8HDR - chains y and z of the 54 polymer chains in the assembly; structure by electron microscopy, 3.66 A resolution.

== Chain y (and z) ==
Protein: pam3 tube protein
Organism: uncultured cyanophage
Notes: chain z of this document is another copy of the same molecule, construct and numbering; everything in this record applies to it too
Sequence (142 residues; each row starts with the number of its first residue):
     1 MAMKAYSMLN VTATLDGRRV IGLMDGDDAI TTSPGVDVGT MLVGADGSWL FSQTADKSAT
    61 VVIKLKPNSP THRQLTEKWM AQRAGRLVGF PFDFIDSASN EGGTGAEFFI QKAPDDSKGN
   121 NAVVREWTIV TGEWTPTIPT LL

== Chain y / chain z interface ==
Pairs across the interface - 61 pairs, chain y then chain z:
  A55(y) - A45(z)
  A55(y) - D46(z)
  A55(y) - G47(z)
  D56(y) - V43(z)
  D56(y) - G44(z)
  S58(y) - V43(z)
  N68(y) - M3(z)
  N68(y) - L142(z)
  P70(y) - L142(z)  hydrophobic
  H72(y) - E101(z)  salt bridge
  R73(y) - P139(z)  hydrogen bond (side chain-backbone)
  R73(y) - T140(z)
  R73(y) - L142(z)
  T76(y) - P139(z)
  E77(y) - I138(z)
  W79(y) - V38(z)
  M80(y) - P136(z)  hydrophobic
  Q82(y) - V38(z)
  Q82(y) - Q53(z)  hydrogen bond
  R83(y) - K57(z)
  R83(y) - W134(z)  hydrogen bond (side chain-backbone)
  R83(y) - P136(z)
  E107(y) - W49(z)
  F109(y) - W49(z)  hydrophobic
  F109(y) - F51(z)  hydrophobic
  I110(y) - V38(z)
  I110(y) - F51(z)
  Q111(y) - D37(z)
  Q111(y) - V38(z)  hydrogen bond (backbone-backbone)
  Q111(y) - G39(z)
  K112(y) - V38(z)
  D115(y) - T32(z)
  D115(y) - S33(z)
  D116(y) - I30(z)
  D116(y) - T31(z)
  D116(y) - T32(z)  hydrogen bond (backbone-backbone)
  D116(y) - E101(z)
  S117(y) - D28(z)
  S117(y) - I30(z)
  S117(y) - T31(z)
  K118(y) - Y6(z)  hydrogen bond (backbone-side chain)
  K118(y) - V11(z)
  K118(y) - I30(z)  hydrogen bond (backbone-backbone)
  K118(y) - F94(z)
  K118(y) - D96(z)
  K118(y) - E101(z)  salt bridge
  G119(y) - Y6(z)  hydrogen bond (backbone-side chain)
  G119(y) - M8(z)
  G119(y) - G26(z)
  G119(y) - D27(z)
  G119(y) - D28(z)
  G119(y) - A29(z)
  N120(y) - Y6(z)
  N120(y) - G26(z)  hydrogen bond (backbone-backbone)
  N120(y) - D27(z)
  N121(y) - Y6(z)
  N121(y) - D27(z)  hydrogen bond
  V123(y) - D27(z)
  R125(y) - E101(z)  salt bridge
  V130(y) - M41(z)  hydrophobic
  G132(y) - W49(z)
Also at the interface, not in a pair above, chain y (37 interface residues in all): P67, S69, L87, A113, P114, A122, T131, E133
Also at the interface, not in a pair above, chain z (36 interface residues in all): P34, G102

== Summary ==
Chain y and chain z form an interface of 37 and 36 residues respectively, with 10 hydrogen bonds and 3 salt
bridges. Polar contacts include H72(y)-E101(z), K118(y)-E101(z) and R125(y)-E101(z).
Both chains are pam3 tube protein (uncultured cyanophage). Entry 8HDR (Cyanophage Pam3 neck) was determined by
electron microscopy (same publication as 7YFW, 7YFZ, 8HDS and 8HDW).
